6B6H - chains G and 1 of the 12 polymer chains in the assembly; structure by electron microscopy, 3.90 A resolution.

# Chain G
Protein: cAMP-activated global transcriptional regulator CRP
Organism: Escherichia coli O157:H7
UniProt: P0ACK0 (CRP_ECO57); residues 0-209 here correspond to UniProt positions 1-210 (UniProt number = residue number + 1)
Amino-acid sequence (210 residues; numbered 0 to 209; the number before each row is that of its first residue; numbering starts at 0):
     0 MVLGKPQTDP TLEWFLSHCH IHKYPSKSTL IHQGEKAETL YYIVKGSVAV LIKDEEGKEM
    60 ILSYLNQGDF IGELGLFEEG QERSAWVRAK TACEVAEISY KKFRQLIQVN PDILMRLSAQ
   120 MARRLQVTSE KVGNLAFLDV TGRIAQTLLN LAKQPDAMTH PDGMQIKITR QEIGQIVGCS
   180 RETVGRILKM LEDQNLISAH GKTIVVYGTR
Not modelled in the structure: 0-8
Curated features (UniProtKB/Swiss-Prot):
  - DNA-binding region: Ser179 to Arg185 (H-T-H motif)
  - region: His19 to His21 (Activating region 2 (AR2)), Lys52 to Glu58 (Activating region 3 (AR3)), Gln153 to Gly162 (Activating region 1 (AR1))
  - binding site (3',5'-cyclic AMP): Gly56 to Ser62, Gly71 to Leu73, Arg82, Ser83, Thr127, Ser128, Ala135, Phe136, Gln170 to Arg180
  - site (Activating region 2 (AR2)): Glu96, Lys101
  - modified residue: Lys100 (N6-acetyllysine)
Residues lining bound ligands:
  - adenosine-3',5'-cyclic-monophosphate (CMP), molecule 1: Ile30, Val49, Leu61, Ser62, Ile70, Gly71, Glu72, Leu73, Gly74, Arg82, Ser83, Ala84, Val86, Arg123, Thr127
  - adenosine-3',5'-cyclic-monophosphate (CMP), molecule 2: Leu124, Gln125, Ser128

# Chain 1
Molecule: Synthetic nontemplate strand DNA
Sequence (88 nucleotides; row label = number of the first residue in the row):
     1 TAAAATGTGA TCTAGATCAC ATTTTAGGCA AAAAAGGCCT TGACATCCCA CCTCACGTAT
    61 GCTATAATGT GTGCAGTCTG ACGCGGCG

# Interface between chain G and chain 1
Pairs across the interface - 16 pairs, chain G then chain 1:
  Thr168(G) with DA5(1), phosphate contact; DT6(1), phosphate contact
  Arg169(G) with DT6(1), salt bridge to the phosphate; DG7(1), salt bridge to the phosphate
  Gln170(G) with DA5(1), hydrogen bond to the phosphate; DT6(1), hydrogen bond to the phosphate
  Glu171(G) with DA5(1), phosphate contact
  Arg180(G) with DT6(1), base contact
  Glu181(G) with DG7(1), phosphate contact; DT8(1), base contact
  Gly184(G) with DG7(1), phosphate contact
  Arg185(G) with DG9(1), hydrogen bond to the base; DA10(1), base contact
  Lys188(G) with DG7(1), sugar contact; DT8(1), salt bridge to the phosphate
  Lys201(G) with DA5(1), phosphate contact

# In short
Chain G and chain 1 form an interface of 10 and 6 residues respectively, with 3 hydrogen bonds and 3 salt
bridges. Among the polar pairs are Arg185(G)-DG9(1), Gln170(G)-DA5(1) and Gln170(G)-DT6(1). Bound to chain G:
adenosine-3',5'-cyclic-monophosphate.
Here chain G is cAMP-activated global transcriptional regulator CRP (Escherichia coli O157:H7) and chain 1 is
Synthetic nontemplate strand DNA. Entry 6B6H (The cryo-EM structure of a bacterial class I transcription
activation complex) was determined by electron microscopy.
